8HIX - chains B and R of the 5 polymer chains in the assembly; structure by electron microscopy, 3.12 A resolution.

Chain B:
Protein: Guanine nucleotide-binding protein G(I)/G(S)/G(T) subunit beta-1
Organism: Homo sapiens
UniProtKB: P62873 (GBB1_HUMAN); residues 1-340 here = UniProt positions 1-340
Sequence (340 residues; numbered 1 to 340; the number before each row is that of its first residue):
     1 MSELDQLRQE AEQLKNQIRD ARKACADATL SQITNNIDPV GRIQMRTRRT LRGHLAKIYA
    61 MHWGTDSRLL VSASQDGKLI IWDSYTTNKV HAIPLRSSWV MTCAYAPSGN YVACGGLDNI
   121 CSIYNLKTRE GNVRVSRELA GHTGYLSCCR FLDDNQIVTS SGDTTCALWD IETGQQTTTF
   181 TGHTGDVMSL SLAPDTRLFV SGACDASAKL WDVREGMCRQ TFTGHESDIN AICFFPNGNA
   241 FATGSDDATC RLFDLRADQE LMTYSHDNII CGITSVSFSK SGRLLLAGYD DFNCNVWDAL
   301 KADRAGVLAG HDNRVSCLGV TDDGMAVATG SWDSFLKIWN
Not modelled in the structure: 1-2
Swiss-Prot annotation at these positions:
  - modified residue: S2 (N-acetylserine), H266 (Phosphohistidine)
  - natural variant: L30 (L30F: In MRD42; uncertain significance), R52 (R52G: In MRD42), G64 (G64V: In MRD42), D76 (D76E: In MRD42; D76G: In MRD42), G77 (G77S: In MRD42), K78 (K78R: In MRD42), I80 (I80N: In MRD42; I80T: In MRD42), H91 (H91R: In MRD42; uncertain significance), A92 (A92T: In MRD42), P94 (P94S: In MRD42), L95 (L95P: In MRD42), R96 (R96L: In MRD42), 5 further natural variant entries in UniProt

Chain R:
Protein: Probable G-protein coupled receptor 21
Organism: Homo sapiens
UniProtKB: Q99679 (GPR21_HUMAN); numbering as in UniProt (aligned over 1-327)
Sequence (336 residues; row label = number of the first residue in the row):
     1 MNSTLDGNQS SHPFCLLAFG YLETVNFCLL EVLIIVFLTV LIISGNIIVI FVFHCAPLLN
    61 HHTTSYFIQT MAYADLFVGV SCVVPSLSLL HHPLPVEESL TCQIFGFVVS VLKSVSMWSL
   121 ACISIDRYIA ITKPLTYNTL VTPWRLRLCI FLIWLYSTLV FLPSFFHWGK PGYHGDVFQW
   181 CAESWHTDSY FTLFIVMMLY APAALIVCFT YFNIFRICQQ HTKDISERQA RFSSQSGETG
   241 EVQACPDKRY AMVLFRITSV FYILWLPYII YFLLESSTGH SNRFASFLTT WLAISNSFCN
   301 PVIYALSDST FQRGLKRLSG AMCTSCAEFL EVLFQG
Not modelled in the structure: 1-24, 235-251, 325-336
Differences from the reference sequence: conflict W118 (Ala in Q99679), P301 (Cys in Q99679), A305 (Ser in Q99679), D308 (Asn in Q99679), T310 (Val in Q99679); expression tag (328-336)
Disulfide bonds: C102-C181
Swiss-Prot annotation at these positions:
  - glycosylation (N-linked (GlcNAc...) asparagine): N2, N8
Reported in the primary citation:
  - contacts within the chain: F27-F284 (pi stacking), E31-R283 (salt bridge), K170-D176 (salt bridge), H174-Y268 (pi stacking), F105-F178 (pi stacking)
  - mutagenesis - K170E, C181A: decreased signaling in response to Gs
  - mutagenesis - P246A: decreased signaling
  - mutagenesis - S86T/V109I/V177I/Q179E/R283P: unchanged signaling
  - conformationally variable residues (order/disorder transition): S233 to L254
  - mutagenesis - K170E, C181A: decreased signaling in response to G15

Interface between chain B and chain R:
Contacting residue pairs (9):
  R46(B) - T324(R)  hydrogen bond (side chain-backbone)
  R52(B) - P57(R)
  R52(B) - N60(R)
  G310(B) - R317(R)  hydrogen bond (backbone-side chain)
  D312(B) - L58(R)
  D312(B) - R313(R)  salt bridge
  D312(B) - R317(R)  salt bridge
  F335(B) - P57(R)
  F335(B) - L58(R)  hydrophobic
Interface residues without a listed pair, chain B (9 interface residues in all): T50, A309, H311, K337

Overview:
Chain B and chain R form an interface of 9 and 6 residues respectively; the contacts include 2 hydrogen bonds
and 2 salt bridges. Polar pairs include D312(B)-R313(R), D312(B)-R317(R) and R46(B)-T324(R). From the paper:
K170E and C181A of chain R reduce signaling in response to Gs; conformational variability at S233(R); 4
substitutions were tested in all.
Chain B is Guanine nucleotide-binding protein G(I)/G(S)/G(T) subunit beta-1 and chain R is Probable G-protein
coupled receptor 21, both from Homo sapiens; the structure, Cryo-EM structure of GPR21_m5_Gs, was determined
by electron microscopy together with 8HJ1, 8HJ0 and 8HJ2 from the same study.
